PDB entry 6W72 | X-ray diffraction, 1.76 A resolution | chain A

== Chain A ==
Protein: BLUF domain-containing protein
Organism: Acinetobacter baumannii
UniProt: V5VB82 (V5VB82_ACIBA); residue numbers follow UniProt; this construct covers 1-156
Sequence (156 residues; row label = number of the first residue in the row):
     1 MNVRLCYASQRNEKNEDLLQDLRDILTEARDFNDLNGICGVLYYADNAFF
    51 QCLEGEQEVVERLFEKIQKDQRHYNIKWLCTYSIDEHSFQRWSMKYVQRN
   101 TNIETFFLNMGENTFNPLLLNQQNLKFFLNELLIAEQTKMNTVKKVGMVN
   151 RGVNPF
Unresolved in the structure: 141-156
Small-molecule neighbours: FMN (flavin mononucleotide): Y7, I25, E28, A29, F32, N33, L42, F49, Q51, L53, L63, K66, I67, D70, R72, H73, M94
What the authors report for this chain:
  - binding site for flavin mononucleotide: M94
  - conformationally variable residues (helix shift): F106, F107

== Overview ==
Bound to chain A: flavin mononucleotide. The paper reports a binding site for flavin mononucleotide at M94;
conformational variability at F106 and F107.
Chain A is BLUF domain-containing protein (Acinetobacter baumannii); the structure, BlsA photo-activated
state, was determined by X-ray diffraction, deposited together with 6W6Z.
